Entry 4I3U (X-ray diffraction, 2.10 A resolution); this record covers chains A and D.

Chain A (and D):
Molecule: Aldehyde dehydrogenase (NAD+)
Organism: Sinorhizobium meliloti
Notes: EC 1.2.1.3; chain D of this document is another copy of the same molecule, construct and numbering; everything in this record applies to it too
Reference sequence: Q92UV7 (Q92UV7_RHIME); numbering as in UniProt (aligned over 1-485)
Chain sequence (488 residues; numbered -2 to 485; the number before each row is that of its first residue; numbers below 1 keep their minus sign (Gly-2 is residue -2)):
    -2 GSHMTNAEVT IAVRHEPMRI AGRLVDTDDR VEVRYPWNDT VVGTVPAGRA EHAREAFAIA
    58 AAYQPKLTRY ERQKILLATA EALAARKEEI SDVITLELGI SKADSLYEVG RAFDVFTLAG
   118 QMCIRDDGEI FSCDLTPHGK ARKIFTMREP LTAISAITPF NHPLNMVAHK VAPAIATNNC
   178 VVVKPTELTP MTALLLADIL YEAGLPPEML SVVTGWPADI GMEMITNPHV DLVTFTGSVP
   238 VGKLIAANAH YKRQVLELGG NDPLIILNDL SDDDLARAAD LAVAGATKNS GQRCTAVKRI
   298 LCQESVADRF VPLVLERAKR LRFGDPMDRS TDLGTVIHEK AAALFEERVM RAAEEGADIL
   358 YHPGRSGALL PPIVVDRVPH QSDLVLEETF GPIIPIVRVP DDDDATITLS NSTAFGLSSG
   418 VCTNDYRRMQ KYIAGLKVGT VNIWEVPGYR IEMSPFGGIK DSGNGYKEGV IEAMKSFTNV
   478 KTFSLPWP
Unresolved in the structure: -2 to 11, 485
Glycans and other covalent adducts: phosphonoacetaldehyde (POA) linked to Cys291
Construct notes: expression tag (-2 to 0)
Residues lining bound ligands: phosphonoacetaldehyde (POA): Arg108, Asn158, His159, Met163, Arg290, Thr292, Arg447, Phe453
From the paper describing this entry:
  - conformationally variable residues (order/disorder transition, side-chain flip): Arg108, Cys291
  - binding site for phosphonoacetaldehyde: Arg108, Asn158, His159, Arg290, Cys291, Thr292, Arg447
  - catalytic residues: Arg108, Asn158, His159, Arg290, Cys291, Thr292, Arg447
  - specificity-determining residues: Glu184 (proposed by the authors, not directly observed)
  - mutagenesis - R108A (40-fold), R290A (20-fold), R447A (30-fold): decreased catalytic activity on PnAA
  - mutagenesis - E385A (10-fold): decreased catalytic activity on NAD+
  - mutagenesis - C291A: abolished catalytic activity
  - mutagenesis - C291A: abolished catalytic activity on 3-OPP
  - mutagenesis - E254A, C291A: abolished catalytic activity on phosphonoacetaldehyde
  - mutagenesis - R108A (40-fold), N158A (200-fold), R290A (20-fold), R447A (30-fold): decreased catalytic activity on phosphonoacetaldehyde

How chain A and chain D interact:
Contacting residue pairs (99):
  Tyr104(A) with His135(D)
  Gly107(A) with His135(D)
  Arg108(A) with His135(D)
  Asp111(A) with Thr133(D), hydrogen bond; His135(D), salt bridge
  Phe128(A) with Pro452(D)
  Cys130(A) with Tyr446(D)
  Leu132(A) with Ile448(D), hydrophobic; Met450(D), hydrophobic
  Thr133(A) with Asp111(D), hydrogen bond
  His135(A) with Tyr104(D), hydrogen bond; Arg108(D); Asp111(D), salt bridge
  Lys137(A) with Glu442(D), salt bridge; Tyr446(D)
  Arg139(A) with Ile440(D), hydrogen bond (side chain-backbone); Trp441(D), hydrogen bond (side chain-backbone); Glu442(D); Tyr446(D)
  Ile141(A) with Ser451(D)
  Glu146(A) with Ala431(D)
  Lys240(A) with Tyr248(D)
  Ala243(A) with Tyr248(D)
  Ala244(A) with His247(D)
  His247(A) with Ala244(D)
  Tyr248(A) with Lys240(D); Ala243(D); Leu255(D); Lys457(D), hydrogen bond (side chain-backbone); Asp458(D); Ser459(D); Gly460(D), hydrogen bond (side chain-backbone); Asn461(D)
  Arg250(A) with Asn461(D); Gly462(D), hydrogen bond (side chain-backbone); Tyr463(D)
  Leu255(A) with Tyr248(D), hydrophobic
  Ile430(A) with Lys478(D), hydrogen bond (backbone-side chain); Phe480(D), hydrophobic
  Ala431(A) with Glu146(D); Lys478(D), hydrogen bond (backbone-side chain)
  Leu433(A) with Lys478(D), hydrogen bond (backbone-side chain)
  Val435(A) with Lys478(D)
  Gly436(A) with Val477(D); Lys478(D); Thr479(D), hydrogen bond (backbone-backbone)
  Thr437(A) with Thr479(D), hydrogen bond
  Val438(A) with Thr479(D), hydrogen bond (backbone-backbone); Phe480(D); Ser481(D), hydrogen bond (backbone-backbone)
  Asn439(A) with Ser481(D), hydrogen bond
  Ile440(A) with Arg139(D), hydrogen bond (backbone-side chain); Ser481(D), hydrogen bond (backbone-backbone); Leu482(D), hydrophobic; Pro483(D)
  Trp441(A) with Arg139(D), hydrogen bond (backbone-side chain)
  Glu442(A) with Lys137(D); Arg139(D)
  Tyr446(A) with Cys130(D); Lys137(D); Arg139(D)
  Ile448(A) with Phe128(D), hydrophobic; Ser129(D)
  Met450(A) with Leu132(D), hydrophobic
  Ser451(A) with Ile141(D)
  Pro452(A) with Phe128(D); Thr479(D)
  Ile456(A) with Asn476(D)
  Lys457(A) with Tyr248(D), hydrogen bond (backbone-side chain)
  Asp458(A) with Tyr248(D)
  Ser459(A) with Tyr248(D)
  Gly460(A) with Tyr248(D), hydrogen bond (backbone-side chain)
  Asn461(A) with Tyr248(D); Arg250(D)
  Gly462(A) with Arg250(D), hydrogen bond (backbone-side chain)
  Tyr463(A) with Arg250(D); Gln251(D); Tyr463(D), hydrogen bond
  Lys464(A) with Val477(D), hydrogen bond (side chain-backbone)
  Ile468(A) with Phe128(D), hydrophobic
  Asn476(A) with Ile456(D)
  Val477(A) with Gly436(D); Lys464(D), hydrogen bond (backbone-side chain)
  Lys478(A) with Ile430(D), hydrogen bond (side chain-backbone); Ala431(D), hydrogen bond (side chain-backbone); Leu433(D), hydrogen bond (side chain-backbone); Val435(D); Gly436(D)
  Thr479(A) with Gly436(D), hydrogen bond (backbone-backbone); Thr437(D), hydrogen bond; Val438(D), hydrogen bond (backbone-backbone); Pro452(D)
  Phe480(A) with Ile430(D), hydrophobic; Val438(D)
  Ser481(A) with Val438(D), hydrogen bond (backbone-backbone); Asn439(D), hydrogen bond; Ile440(D), hydrogen bond (backbone-backbone)
  Leu482(A) with Ile440(D), hydrophobic
  Pro483(A) with Ile440(D)
Also at the interface, not in a pair above, chain A (62 interface residues in all): Leu115, Glu126, Ser129, Pro134, Gln251, Leu253, Met426, Gly432
Also at the interface, not in a pair above, chain D (62 interface residues in all): Gly107, Leu115, Pro134, Met144, Leu253, Met426, Gly432, Ile468

In short:
Chain A and chain D each contribute 62 residues to their interface; the contacts include 34 hydrogen bonds and
3 salt bridges. Polar contacts include Asp111(A)-His135(D), Lys137(A)-Glu442(D) and Asp111(A)-Thr133(D). From
the paper: catalytic residues Arg108(A), Asn158(A) and His159(A) among others; R108A, N158A and R290A of chain
A, among others, reduce catalytic activity on phosphonoacetaldehyde; 7 substitutions were tested in all.
Both chains are Aldehyde dehydrogenase (NAD+) (Sinorhizobium meliloti). Entry 4I3U (Structure of
phosphonoacetaldehyde dehydrogenase in complex with phosphonoacetaldehyde) was determined by X-ray diffraction
together with 4I3T, 4I3V, 4I3W and 4I3X from the same study.
